8K57 - chain A; structure by X-ray diffraction, 2.38 A resolution.

[Chain A]
Name: sulfur transferase
Source organism: Frondihabitans sp
Sequence (306 residues; numbered -2 to 303; the number before each row is that of its first residue; numbers below 1 keep their minus sign (Gly-2 is residue -2)):
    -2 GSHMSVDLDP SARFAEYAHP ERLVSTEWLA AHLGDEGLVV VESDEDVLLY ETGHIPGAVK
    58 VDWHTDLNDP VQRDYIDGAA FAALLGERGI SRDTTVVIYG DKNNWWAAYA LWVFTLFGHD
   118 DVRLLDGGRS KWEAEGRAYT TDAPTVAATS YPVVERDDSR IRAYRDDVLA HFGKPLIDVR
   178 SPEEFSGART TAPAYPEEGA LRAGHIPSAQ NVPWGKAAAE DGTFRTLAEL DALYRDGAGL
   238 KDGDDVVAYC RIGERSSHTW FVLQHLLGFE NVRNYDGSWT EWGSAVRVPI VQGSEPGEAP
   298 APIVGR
Disordered / not traced: -2 to 2, 301-303
What the authors report for this chain:
  - catalytic residues: Cys247
  - conformationally variable residues (side-chain flip): Tyr192

[In short]
From the paper: the catalytic residue Cys247; conformational variability at Tyr192.
Chain A is sulfur transferase (Frondihabitans sp); the structure, Crystal structure of sulfur transferase from
Frondihabitans sp. PAMC28461 crystallized in the I21 space group, was determined by X-ray diffraction,
deposited together with 8K55.
